Entry 8R6S (electron microscopy, 2.49 A resolution); this record covers chains E and H of the 21 polymer chains in the assembly.

Chain E:
Protein: DNA-directed RNA polymerase subunit beta''
Source organism: Sinapis alba
Reference sequence: A0A6C0M829 (A0A6C0M829_SINAL); residues 1-1373 here = UniProt positions 1-1373
Chain sequence (1373 residues; row label = number of the first residue in the row):
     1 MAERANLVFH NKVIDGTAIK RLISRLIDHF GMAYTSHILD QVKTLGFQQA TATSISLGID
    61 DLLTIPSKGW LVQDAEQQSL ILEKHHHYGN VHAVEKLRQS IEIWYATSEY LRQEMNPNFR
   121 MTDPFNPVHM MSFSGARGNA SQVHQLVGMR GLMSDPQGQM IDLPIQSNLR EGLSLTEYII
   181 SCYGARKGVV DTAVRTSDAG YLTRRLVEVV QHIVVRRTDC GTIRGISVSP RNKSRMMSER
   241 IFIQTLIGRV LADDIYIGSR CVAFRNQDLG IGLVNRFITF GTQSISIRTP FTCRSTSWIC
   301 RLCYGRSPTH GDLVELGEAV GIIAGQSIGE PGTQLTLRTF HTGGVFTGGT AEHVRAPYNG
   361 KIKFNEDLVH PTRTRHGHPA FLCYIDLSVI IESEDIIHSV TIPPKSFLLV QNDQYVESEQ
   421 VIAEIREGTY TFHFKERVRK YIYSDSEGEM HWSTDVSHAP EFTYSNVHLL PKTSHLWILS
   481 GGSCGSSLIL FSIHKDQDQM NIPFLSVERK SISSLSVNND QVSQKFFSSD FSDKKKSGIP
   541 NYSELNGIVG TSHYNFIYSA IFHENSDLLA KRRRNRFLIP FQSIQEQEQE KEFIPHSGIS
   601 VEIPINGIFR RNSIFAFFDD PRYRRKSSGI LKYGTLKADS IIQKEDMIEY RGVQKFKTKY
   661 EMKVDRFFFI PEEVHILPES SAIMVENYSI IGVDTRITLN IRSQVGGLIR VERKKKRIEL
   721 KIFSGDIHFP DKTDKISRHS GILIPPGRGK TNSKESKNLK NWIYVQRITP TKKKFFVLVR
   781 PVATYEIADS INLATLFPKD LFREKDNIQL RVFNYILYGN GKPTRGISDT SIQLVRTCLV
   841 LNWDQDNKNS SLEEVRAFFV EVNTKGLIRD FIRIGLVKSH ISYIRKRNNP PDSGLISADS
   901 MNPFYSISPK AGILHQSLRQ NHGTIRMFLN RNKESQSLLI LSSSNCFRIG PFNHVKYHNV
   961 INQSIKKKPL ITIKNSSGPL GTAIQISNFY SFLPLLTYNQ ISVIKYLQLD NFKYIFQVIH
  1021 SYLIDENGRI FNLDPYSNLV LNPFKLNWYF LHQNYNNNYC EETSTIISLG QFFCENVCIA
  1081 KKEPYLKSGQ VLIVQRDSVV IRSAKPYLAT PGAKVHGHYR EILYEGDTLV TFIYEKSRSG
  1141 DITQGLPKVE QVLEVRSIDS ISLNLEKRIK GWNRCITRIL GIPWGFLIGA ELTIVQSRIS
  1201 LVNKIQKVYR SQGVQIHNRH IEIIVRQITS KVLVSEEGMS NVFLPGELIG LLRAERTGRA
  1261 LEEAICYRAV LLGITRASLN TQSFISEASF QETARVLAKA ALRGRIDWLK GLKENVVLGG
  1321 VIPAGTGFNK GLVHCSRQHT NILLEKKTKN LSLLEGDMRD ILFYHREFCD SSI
Not modelled in the structure: 1-4, 333-350, 427-435, 505-565, 581-598, 634-664, 748-759, 844-854, 877-884, 891-900, 906-921, 929-936, 951-971, 1057-1064, 1136-1144, 1156-1161, 1332-1359, 1370-1373

Chain H:
Protein: PAP3
Source organism: Sinapis alba
Chain sequence (675 residues; row label = number of the first residue in the row):
     1 MQICQATLTT FTFTNPSNPN FCKPKPLFPS FQPPRRVTLP PCRGFSSDEF PVDETFLEKF
    61 GPKDKDTEDE ARRRNWIERG WAPWEEILTP EADFARKSLN EGEEVPLQSP EAIEAFKMLR
   121 PSYRKKKIKE MGITEDEWYA KQFEIRGDKP PPLDTSWAGP LVVRQIPPRD WPPKGWEVDR
   181 KELEFIREAH KLMAERVWLE DLDKDLKVGE DATVDKMCLE RFKVFLKQYN EWVEANKDRL
   241 EEDSYKYDQD FYPGRRIRGK DYKEGMYELP FYYPGMICEG TVTTLHLYQG AFVDIGGVHE
   301 GWVPIKGNDW FWIRHFIRVG MHVIVEITAK RDPYRFRFPL ELRFVHPNID HMIFNKFDFP
   361 PIFHRDGDTN PDEIRRDCGR PPEPRKDPGS KPEEEGLLSD HPYVDKLWQL HVAEQMILDD
   421 YEANPEKYKG KKLSELSDDE GFDERKEIEH GEAYYKKTKL PKVILKTSVK ELDLEAALIE
   481 RKYHNKLMME AKARGEGYKI EKLRRNIEMD EYDSLHWRRS LEEREALLRD ISSRQALGLP
   541 LEEPGRYKPG SFFGKDQYDP TSALYQYDYW GEPKNSEISK QERMKDAHNK SIVGKGNVWY
   601 DMSYDDAIKQ TIERRKAESN VVTQKEEETE SKEEEEDDDD EYEFDDFDYS ILSDESSIGY
   661 SEQQPLVNGT QVFTD
Not modelled in the structure: 1-66, 616-675

How chain E and chain H interact:
Contacting residue pairs (445):
  Asn90(E) with Thr89(H); Glu91(H); Ala92(H), hydrogen bond (side chain-backbone); Ala95(H)
  His92(E) with Leu99(H)
  Glu95(E) with Leu99(H)
  Arg98(E) with Glu103(H), salt bridge
  Glu366(E) with Arg120(H), salt bridge
  Pro371(E) with Pro106(H); Leu107(H), hydrogen bond (backbone-backbone); Phe116(H), hydrophobic
  Thr372(E) with Glu104(H); Val105(H), hydrogen bond (side chain-backbone); Leu107(H); Phe116(H)
  Arg373(E) with Phe94(H); Ala95(H); Ser98(H), hydrogen bond; Leu99(H); Glu103(H); Glu104(H)
  Thr374(E) with Glu104(H)
  Arg375(E) with Glu103(H); Glu104(H), salt bridge
  Pro379(E) with Phe116(H), hydrophobic; Leu119(H), hydrophobic
  Ala380(E) with Phe116(H)
  Phe381(E) with Phe116(H), hydrophobic
  Leu382(E) with Val105(H); Pro106(H)
  Tyr384(E) with Pro106(H)
  Phe407(E) with Glu104(H)
  Gln411(E) with Arg120(H), hydrogen bond
  Arg426(E) with Glu104(H), salt bridge
  His451(E) with Ala82(H); Trp84(H)
  Trp452(E) with Trp81(H), hydrogen bond (backbone-side chain)
  Ser453(E) with Trp81(H), hydrogen bond (backbone-side chain); Pro83(H); Trp84(H), hydrogen bond (side chain-backbone); Glu86(H)
  Thr454(E) with Arg96(H)
  Asp455(E) with Arg96(H), salt bridge
  Ser457(E) with Glu68(H)
  His458(E) with Glu68(H), hydrogen bond (backbone-side chain); Ala71(H); Arg72(H); Asn75(H), hydrogen bond; Trp81(H)
  Ala459(E) with Glu68(H), hydrogen bond (backbone-side chain); Ala71(H)
  Lys472(E) with Asn100(H)
  Thr473(E) with Arg96(H); Leu99(H); Asn100(H), hydrogen bond
  His475(E) with Glu86(H); Arg96(H), hydrogen bond
  Trp477(E) with Glu86(H), hydrogen bond
  Leu490(E) with Glu383(H)
  Ser492(E) with Arg380(H); Pro381(H); Pro382(H); Glu383(H), hydrogen bond
  Ile493(E) with His364(H), hydrogen bond (backbone-side chain); Pro371(H); Ile374(H), hydrophobic; Arg375(H); Arg380(H), hydrogen bond (backbone-side chain)
  His494(E) with His364(H)
  Lys495(E) with Phe359(H); Arg380(H)
  Asp496(E) with Lys306(H), salt bridge; Phe357(H); Pro361(H)
  Gln497(E) with Tyr288(H); Gln289(H), hydrogen bond; Arg337(H), hydrogen bond (backbone-side chain); Phe357(H); Pro361(H)
  Asp498(E) with Pro361(H); Ile362(H), hydrogen bond (side chain-backbone); His364(H), salt bridge; Arg380(H), salt bridge
  Gln499(E) with Arg337(H); Ile362(H), hydrogen bond (backbone-backbone); Phe363(H); His364(H), hydrogen bond (backbone-backbone)
  Met500(E) with His364(H)
  Asn501(E) with His364(H), hydrogen bond (backbone-backbone); Arg365(H)
  Ile502(E) with His364(H); Arg365(H); Asp366(H); Asp368(H)
  Leu568(E) with His411(H), hydrogen bond (backbone-side chain); Ile500(H), hydrophobic; Glu501(H); Lys502(H); Leu503(H), hydrophobic; Asn506(H)
  Leu569(E) with Trp408(H), hydrogen bond (backbone-side chain); Gln415(H)
  Lys571(E) with Val404(H); Met509(H), hydrogen bond
  Arg573(E) with Asp400(H), salt bridge; Val404(H); Asp405(H); Asp513(H), salt bridge
  Arg574(E) with Asp400(H), hydrogen bond (backbone-side chain)
  Arg576(E) with Asp405(H), salt bridge
  Leu578(E) with Trp408(H), hydrophobic
  Glu602(E) with His588(H); Ile592(H)
  Ile603(E) with His588(H)
  Pro604(E) with Thr458(H); His588(H)
  Ile605(E) with Lys457(H); Thr458(H), hydrogen bond (backbone-side chain)
  Arg610(E) with Gln581(H); Glu582(H), salt bridge; Lys585(H); Asp586(H), salt bridge
  Arg611(E) with Lys585(H), hydrogen bond (backbone-side chain)
  Asn612(E) with Lys585(H), hydrogen bond (backbone-side chain); Asn589(H)
  Ser613(E) with Lys585(H)
  Ile614(E) with His588(H); Asn589(H), hydrogen bond (backbone-side chain); Ile592(H), hydrophobic; Val593(H), hydrophobic
  Phe617(E) with Ile592(H), hydrophobic
  Arg622(E) with Arg614(H)
  Tyr633(E) with Asn597(H), hydrogen bond
  Asp665(E) with Trp599(H)
  Arg666(E) with Trp599(H)
  Phe667(E) with Trp599(H)
  Ile787(E) with Trp599(H), hydrophobic; Tyr600(H), hydrogen bond (backbone-side chain)
  Ala788(E) with Tyr600(H), hydrogen bond (backbone-side chain); Arg614(H)
  Asp789(E) with Tyr600(H), hydrogen bond (backbone-side chain); Met602(H); Gln610(H), hydrogen bond
  Ser790(E) with Gln610(H); Thr611(H), hydrogen bond (backbone-side chain)
  Ile791(E) with Ala607(H); Ile608(H); Thr611(H), hydrogen bond (backbone-side chain)
  Asn792(E) with Lys499(H); Thr611(H); Arg615(H), hydrogen bond
  Leu793(E) with Tyr604(H), hydrogen bond (backbone-side chain); Ile608(H)
  Ala794(E) with Ile608(H)
  Leu796(E) with Tyr604(H), hydrophobic
  Phe797(E) with Tyr604(H)
  Lys799(E) with Ile612(H)
  Asp800(E) with Asp510(H)
  Leu801(E) with Asp510(H), hydrogen bond (backbone-side chain)
  Phe802(E) with Ser399(H); Ser514(H); Trp517(H), hydrophobic
  Glu804(E) with Leu397(H); Leu398(H); Ser399(H), hydrogen bond (side chain-backbone); Asp400(H), hydrogen bond (side chain-backbone)
  Leu810(E) with Tyr604(H)
  Arg811(E) with Asp601(H), salt bridge; Met602(H); Ser603(H)
  Val812(E) with Asp601(H); Met602(H), hydrogen bond (backbone-backbone); Tyr604(H), hydrophobic
  Phe813(E) with Asp601(H)
  Asn814(E) with Trp599(H); Tyr600(H), hydrogen bond (backbone-backbone)
  Tyr815(E) with Val593(H), hydrogen bond (side chain-backbone); Gly594(H), hydrogen bond (side chain-backbone); Lys595(H), hydrogen bond (side chain-backbone); Gly596(H), hydrogen bond (side chain-backbone)
  Ile816(E) with Gly596(H); Asn597(H); Trp599(H)
  Leu817(E) with Val593(H); Gly596(H)
  Arg836(E) with Ile592(H)
  Cys838(E) with Val593(H), hydrophobic
  Phe858(E) with Pro461(H)
  Phe859(E) with Tyr455(H), hydrophobic; Leu460(H), hydrophobic; Pro461(H), hydrogen bond (backbone-backbone); Lys462(H); Val463(H), hydrogen bond (backbone-backbone)
  Val860(E) with Val463(H); Leu465(H), hydrophobic
  Glu861(E) with Val463(H), hydrogen bond (backbone-backbone); Ile464(H); Leu465(H), hydrogen bond (backbone-backbone)
  Val862(E) with Trp408(H), hydrophobic; Gln409(H); Val412(H), hydrophobic; Met416(H); Leu465(H); Thr467(H)
  Asn863(E) with Ile464(H); Leu465(H), hydrogen bond (side chain-backbone); Lys466(H); Thr467(H), hydrogen bond (backbone-backbone)
  Thr864(E) with Ala413(H); Met416(H); Ile417(H); Thr467(H), hydrogen bond (side chain-backbone)
  Lys865(E) with Leu436(H); Ser437(H), hydrogen bond (side chain-backbone); Asp439(H)
  Gly866(E) with Asp439(H)
  Leu867(E) with Met416(H); Ile417(H), hydrophobic; Asp420(H)
  Arg869(E) with Met416(H); Asp419(H), salt bridge
  Asp870(E) with Lys462(H), salt bridge
  Phe871(E) with Trp408(H), hydrophobic; Val412(H), hydrophobic
  Arg885(E) with Pro388(H); Ser390(H), hydrogen bond (side chain-backbone); Pro392(H); Glu395(H), salt bridge
  Arg887(E) with Leu398(H); Glu523(H), salt bridge
  His922(E) with Gln249(H), hydrogen bond
  Thr924(E) with Arg337(H)
  Arg926(E) with Tyr288(H)
  Leu941(E) with Tyr288(H), hydrophobic
  Asn975(E) with Glu279(H)
  Ser977(E) with Glu279(H); Gly280(H); Asp294(H), hydrogen bond; Ile295(H); Gly296(H), hydrogen bond (side chain-backbone)
  Gly978(E) with Cys278(H); Glu279(H), hydrogen bond (backbone-backbone); Ile295(H)
  Pro979(E) with Tyr267(H); Tyr272(H), hydrophobic; Ile277(H); Cys278(H), hydrophobic
  Leu980(E) with Val163(H); Gln165(H), hydrogen bond (backbone-side chain); Ile277(H), hydrogen bond (backbone-backbone)
  Gly981(E) with Arg164(H); Gln165(H); Met276(H); Ile277(H), hydrogen bond (backbone-backbone)
  Thr982(E) with Val163(H); Arg164(H), hydrogen bond (backbone-backbone); Ile166(H); Met193(H); Gly275(H); Met276(H)
  Ala983(E) with Val162(H); Gly275(H), hydrogen bond (backbone-backbone); Ile277(H), hydrophobic
  Ile984(E) with Val162(H), hydrogen bond (backbone-backbone); Arg164(H); Val197(H), hydrophobic
  Ile986(E) with Val162(H), hydrophobic; Val197(H); Leu199(H), hydrophobic
  Ser987(E) with Arg196(H), hydrogen bond; Val197(H), hydrogen bond (backbone-backbone); Trp198(H)
  Asn988(E) with Trp198(H); Leu199(H), hydrogen bond (side chain-backbone); Glu200(H), hydrogen bond
  Phe989(E) with Ala158(H); Gly159(H); Leu199(H), hydrophobic
  Leu996(E) with Trp157(H); Ala158(H), hydrogen bond (backbone-backbone); Leu161(H), hydrophobic; Ile277(H), hydrophobic; Val345(H), hydrophobic
  Thr997(E) with Thr155(H); Ser156(H); Trp157(H); Val345(H), hydrogen bond (side chain-backbone); Asn348(H), hydrogen bond
  Tyr998(E) with Asp154(H); Thr155(H); Ser156(H), hydrogen bond (backbone-backbone); Ala158(H), hydrophobic; Asn348(H)
  Asn999(E) with Asp154(H); Asn348(H), hydrogen bond; Asp350(H); His351(H)
  Gln1000(E) with Pro151(H); Pro152(H), hydrogen bond (side chain-backbone); Leu153(H); Asp154(H), hydrogen bond (side chain-backbone); His351(H)
  Ile1001(E) with His351(H)
  Tyr1014(E) with Trp157(H); Gly159(H), hydrogen bond (backbone-backbone); Leu199(H), hydrophobic; Glu200(H)
  Ile1015(E) with Ser156(H); Trp157(H)
  Phe1016(E) with Ser156(H); Trp157(H), hydrogen bond (backbone-backbone); Gly159(H); Pro160(H)
  Gln1017(E) with Trp157(H)
  Val1018(E) with Trp157(H)
  Ile1019(E) with Trp157(H), hydrophobic; Leu161(H), hydrophobic; Ile324(H), hydrophobic
  His1020(E) with Pro160(H); Leu161(H), hydrogen bond (backbone-backbone)
  Ser1021(E) with Leu161(H)
  Tyr1022(E) with Pro160(H), hydrophobic; Leu161(H), hydrogen bond (backbone-backbone); Val162(H); Val163(H), hydrogen bond (backbone-backbone); Leu202(H); Leu206(H), hydrophobic
  Leu1023(E) with Val163(H); Gln165(H); Met217(H), hydrophobic
  Ile1024(E) with Val162(H), hydrophobic; Val163(H), hydrogen bond (backbone-backbone); Arg164(H)
  Asp1025(E) with Arg164(H), hydrogen bond (backbone-side chain); Cys218(H), hydrogen bond (side chain-backbone)
  Glu1026(E) with Cys218(H), hydrogen bond (backbone-backbone); Leu219(H); Glu220(H), hydrogen bond (side chain-backbone); Arg221(H), salt bridge; Phe222(H), hydrogen bond (side chain-backbone)
  Asn1027(E) with Cys218(H), hydrogen bond
  Arg1029(E) with Lys207(H)
  Ile1030(E) with Leu202(H), hydrophobic; Asp205(H); Leu206(H); Lys207(H), hydrogen bond (backbone-backbone)
  Phe1031(E) with Lys207(H); Asp211(H); Ala212(H), hydrophobic; Lys216(H); Met217(H), hydrophobic
  Asn1032(E) with Leu206(H); Lys207(H), hydrogen bond (backbone-backbone)
  Leu1033(E) with Lys207(H); Val208(H); Gly209(H), hydrogen bond (backbone-backbone); Ala212(H)
  Leu1041(E) with Val214(H), hydrophobic
  Asn1042(E) with Tyr267(H)
  Pro1043(E) with Gln165(H); Phe222(H); Leu226(H)
  Phe1044(E) with Leu226(H); Tyr229(H), hydrophobic; Asn230(H); Tyr267(H)
  Leu1046(E) with Val214(H); Leu219(H), hydrophobic; Lys223(H); Leu226(H), hydrophobic
  Trp1048(E) with Ala212(H), hydrogen bond (side chain-backbone); Val214(H); Met217(H), hydrophobic
  Leu1051(E) with Glu279(H)
  His1052(E) with Glu279(H), hydrogen bond (backbone-side chain); His322(H)
  Gln1053(E) with His322(H)
  Tyr1055(E) with Trp157(H), hydrogen bond (backbone-side chain); Glu279(H), hydrogen bond; His322(H); Val323(H); Ile324(H), hydrophobic; His346(H)
  Asn1056(E) with His346(H), hydrogen bond (backbone-side chain)
  Ile1066(E) with Phe143(H)
  Ser1068(E) with Ile145(H); Arg314(H)
  Leu1069(E) with Trp84(H); Leu285(H); Trp310(H), hydrophobic; Arg314(H), hydrogen bond (backbone-side chain)
  Gly1070(E) with Trp84(H)
  Gln1071(E) with Glu85(H); Ile87(H); Phe143(H)
  Phe1072(E) with Trp84(H), hydrophobic; Glu85(H), hydrogen bond (backbone-backbone); Glu86(H); Ile87(H), hydrogen bond (backbone-backbone)
  Phe1073(E) with Ile87(H), hydrophobic; Phe143(H), hydrophobic
  Cys1074(E) with Ile87(H), hydrogen bond (backbone-backbone); Leu88(H), hydrophobic
  Asn1076(E) with Thr89(H)
  Val1077(E) with Ile87(H); Thr89(H); Phe143(H), hydrophobic
  Cys1078(E) with Tyr139(H); Gln142(H), hydrogen bond (backbone-side chain); Phe143(H)
  Ile1079(E) with Tyr139(H); Phe143(H), hydrophobic
  Ala1080(E) with Asp136(H); Tyr139(H), hydrophobic
  Lys1081(E) with Glu135(H); Asp136(H), hydrogen bond (backbone-side chain); Tyr139(H)
  Leu1086(E) with Phe143(H), hydrophobic
  Gln1090(E) with Trp84(H); Leu287(H)
  Leu1092(E) with Leu285(H); His286(H); Leu287(H), hydrogen bond (backbone-backbone); Tyr288(H), hydrophobic
  Ile1093(E) with Thr284(H); Leu285(H); His286(H)
  Val1094(E) with Thr284(H); Leu285(H), hydrogen bond (backbone-backbone); Val319(H)
  Gln1095(E) with Thr283(H); Thr284(H), hydrogen bond
  Arg1096(E) with Val319(H)
  Arg1102(E) with Tyr288(H), hydrogen bond
  Leu1108(E) with Ala95(H), hydrophobic; Leu99(H), hydrophobic
  Thr1110(E) with Leu99(H)
  Pro1111(E) with Asn100(H)
  His1118(E) with Arg79(H)
  Tyr1119(E) with Arg79(H), hydrogen bond (backbone-side chain); Gly80(H); Trp81(H)
  Arg1120(E) with Glu78(H), hydrogen bond (side chain-backbone); Arg79(H), hydrogen bond (side chain-backbone); Gly80(H)
Interface residues without a listed pair, chain E (206 interface residues in all): His85, His370, Val456, Ser474, Ala570, Asn606, Pro798, Arg803, Lys822, Leu839, Ala857, Ile868, Asn888, Ser976, Gln985, Leu995, Pro1035, Asn1047, Tyr1049, Ile1067, Val1091
Interface residues without a listed pair, chain H (215 interface residues in all): Thr67, Ala140, Glu144, Leu192, Asp201, Tyr252, Phe271, Glu326, Arg343, Lys391, His401, Ala453, Ser468, Val469, Leu472, Val598

In short:
206 residues of chain E and 215 residues of chain H are in contact, with 112 hydrogen bonds and 19 salt
bridges. Among the polar pairs are Arg98(E)-Glu103(H), Glu366(E)-Arg120(H) and Arg375(E)-Glu104(H).
Here chain E is DNA-directed RNA polymerase subunit beta'' and chain H is PAP3, both from Sinapis alba. Entry
8R6S (Plastid-encoded RNA polymerase (Integrated model)) was determined by electron microscopy together with
8R5O, 8RDJ and 8RAS from the same study.
